6CNN - chains A and C of the 8 polymer chains in the assembly; structure by electron microscopy, 3.50 A resolution.

Chain A (and C):
Protein: Intermediate conductance calcium-activated potassium channel protein 4
Source organism: Homo sapiens
Notes: chain C of this document is another copy of the same molecule, construct and numbering; everything in this record applies to it too
UniProt: O15554 (KCNN4_HUMAN); residues 1-427 here = UniProt positions 1-427
Chain sequence (427 residues; row label = number of the first residue in the row):
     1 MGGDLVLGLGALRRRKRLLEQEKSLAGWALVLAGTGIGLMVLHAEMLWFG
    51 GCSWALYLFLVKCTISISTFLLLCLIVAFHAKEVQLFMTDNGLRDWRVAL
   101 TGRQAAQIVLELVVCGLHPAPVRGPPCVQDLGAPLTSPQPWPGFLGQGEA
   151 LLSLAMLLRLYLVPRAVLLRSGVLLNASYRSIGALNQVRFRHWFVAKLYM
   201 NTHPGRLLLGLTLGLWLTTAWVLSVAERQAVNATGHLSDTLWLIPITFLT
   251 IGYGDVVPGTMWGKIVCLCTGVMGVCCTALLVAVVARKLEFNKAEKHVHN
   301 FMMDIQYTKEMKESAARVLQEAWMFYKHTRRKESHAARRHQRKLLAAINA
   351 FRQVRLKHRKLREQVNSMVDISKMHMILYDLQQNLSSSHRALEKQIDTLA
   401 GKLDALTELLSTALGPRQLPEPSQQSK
Unresolved in the structure: 1-8, 124-141, 387-427
Ion coordination: K+ site 1: Thr-250, Ile-251 (shared with 2 residues of chain B; Thr-250(C), Ile-251(C) of chain C; 2 residues of chain D); K+ site 2: Thr-250 (shared with 1 residue of chain B; Thr-250(C) of chain C; 1 residue of chain D); K+ site 3: Ile-251, Gly-252 (shared with 2 residues of chain B; Ile-251(C), Gly-252(C) of chain C; 2 residues of chain D); K+ site 4: Gly-252, Tyr-253 (shared with 2 residues of chain B; Gly-252(C), Tyr-253(C) of chain C; 2 residues of chain D)
Swiss-Prot annotation at these positions:
  - modified residue: His-358 (Phosphohistidine)
  - natural variant: Val-282 (V282E: In DHS2; V282M: In DHS2), Arg-352 (R352H: In DHS2)
  - mutagenesis: Thr-250 (T250S: Loss of sensitivity to triarylmethanes), Val-275 (V275A: Loss of sensitivity to triarylmethanes)
From the paper describing this entry:
  - conformationally variable residues (helix shift): Val-282

Interface between chain A and chain C:
Contacting residue pairs (16):
  Arg-97(A) with Arg-338(C); Arg-342(C), hydrogen bond (backbone-side chain)
  Val-98(A) with Arg-338(C); Gln-341(C); Arg-342(C)
  Leu-100(A) with Arg-342(C)
  Gln-187(A) with Arg-359(C)
  Arg-189(A) with Arg-352(C)
  Arg-338(A) with Arg-97(C); Val-98(C)
  Gln-341(A) with Val-98(C)
  Arg-342(A) with Arg-97(C), hydrogen bond (side chain-backbone); Val-98(C); Leu-100(C)
  Arg-352(A) with Arg-189(C)
  Arg-359(A) with Gln-187(C)
Also at the interface, not in a pair above, chain A (15 interface residues in all): Phe-87, Leu-93, Thr-101, Leu-345, Leu-356
Also at the interface, not in a pair above, chain C (15 interface residues in all): Phe-87, Leu-93, Thr-101, Leu-345, Leu-356

Summary:
The chain A/chain C interface involves 15 residues from each chain, with 2 hydrogen bonds. The hydrogen-bonded
pair is Arg-97(A)/Arg-342(C). Thr-250(A) and Ile-251(A) coordinate K+ site 1. Ile-251(A) and Gly-252(A) form
the K+ site 3. From UniProt: 2 mutagenesis sites on chain A. The paper reports conformational variability at
Val-282(A).
Both chains are Intermediate conductance calcium-activated potassium channel protein 4 (Homo sapiens). Entry
6CNN (Cryo-EM structure of the human SK4/calmodulin channel complex in the Ca2+ bound state I) was determined
by electron microscopy (same publication as 6CNM and 6CNO).
